2VWK - chain A; structure by X-ray diffraction, 2.60 A resolution.

# Chain A
Protein: DNA polymerase
Organism: Thermococcus gorgonarius
Notes: EC 2.7.7.7
UniProtKB: P56689 (DPOL_THEGO); residue numbers follow UniProt; this construct covers 1-773
Sequence (773 residues; numbered 1 to 773; the number before each row is that of its first residue):
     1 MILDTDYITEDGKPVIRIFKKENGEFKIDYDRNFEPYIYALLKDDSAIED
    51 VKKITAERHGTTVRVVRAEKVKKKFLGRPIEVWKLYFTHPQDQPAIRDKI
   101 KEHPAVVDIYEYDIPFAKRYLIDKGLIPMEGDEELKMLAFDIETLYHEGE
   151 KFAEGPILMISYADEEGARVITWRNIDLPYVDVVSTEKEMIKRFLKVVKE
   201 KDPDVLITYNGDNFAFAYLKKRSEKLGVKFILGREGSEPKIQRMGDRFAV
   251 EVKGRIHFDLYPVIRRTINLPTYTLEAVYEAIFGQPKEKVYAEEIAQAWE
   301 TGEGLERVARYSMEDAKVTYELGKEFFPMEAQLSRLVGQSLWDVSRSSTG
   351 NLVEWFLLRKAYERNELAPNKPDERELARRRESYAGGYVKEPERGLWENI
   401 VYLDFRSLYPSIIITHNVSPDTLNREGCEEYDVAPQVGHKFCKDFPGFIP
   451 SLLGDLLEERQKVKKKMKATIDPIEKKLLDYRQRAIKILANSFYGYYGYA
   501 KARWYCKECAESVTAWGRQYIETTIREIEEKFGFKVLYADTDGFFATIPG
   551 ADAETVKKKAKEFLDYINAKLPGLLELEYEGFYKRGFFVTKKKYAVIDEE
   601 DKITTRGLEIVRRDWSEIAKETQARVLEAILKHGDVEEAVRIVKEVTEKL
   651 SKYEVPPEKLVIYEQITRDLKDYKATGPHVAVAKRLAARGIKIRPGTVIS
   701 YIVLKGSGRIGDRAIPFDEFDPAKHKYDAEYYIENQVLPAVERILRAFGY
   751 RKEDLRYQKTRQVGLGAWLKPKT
Construct notes: engineered mutation Q93 (Val in P56689), A215 (Asp in P56689); conflict K151 (Glu in P56689), R174 (Lys in P56689)
Disulfide bonds: C428-C442, C506-C509

# Overview
Chain A is DNA polymerase (Thermococcus gorgonarius); the structure, Uracil Recognition in Archaeal DNA
Polymerases Captured by X-ray Crystallography. V93Q polymerase variant, was determined by X-ray diffraction
(same publication as 2VWJ).
